PDB entry 8BQ5 | electron microscopy, 2.73 A resolution | chains BA and BB of the 67 polymer chains in the assembly

# Chain BA
Name: Probable mitochondrial-processing peptidase subunit alpha-1, mitochondrial
From: Arabidopsis thaliana
UniProt: Q9ZU25 (MPPA1_ARATH); numbering as in UniProt (aligned over 1-503)
Sequence (503 residues; row label = number of the first residue in the row):
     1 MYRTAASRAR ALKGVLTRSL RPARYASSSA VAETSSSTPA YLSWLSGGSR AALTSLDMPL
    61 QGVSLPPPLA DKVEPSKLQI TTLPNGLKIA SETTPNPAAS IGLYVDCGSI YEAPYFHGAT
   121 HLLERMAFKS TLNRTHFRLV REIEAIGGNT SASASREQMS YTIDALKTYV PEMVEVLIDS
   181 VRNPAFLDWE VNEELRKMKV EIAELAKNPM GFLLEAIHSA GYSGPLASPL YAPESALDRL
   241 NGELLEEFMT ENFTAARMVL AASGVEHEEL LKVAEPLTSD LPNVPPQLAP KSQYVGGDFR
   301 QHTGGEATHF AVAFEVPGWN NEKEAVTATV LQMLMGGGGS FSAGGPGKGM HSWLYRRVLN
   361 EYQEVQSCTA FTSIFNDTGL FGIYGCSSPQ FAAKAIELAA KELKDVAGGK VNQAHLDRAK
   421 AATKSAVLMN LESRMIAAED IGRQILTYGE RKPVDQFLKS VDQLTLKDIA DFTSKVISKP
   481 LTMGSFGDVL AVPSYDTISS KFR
Not modelled in the structure: 1-51, 336-368, 503

# Chain BB
Name: Probable mitochondrial-processing peptidase subunit beta, mitochondrial
From: Arabidopsis thaliana
Notes: EC 3.4.24.64
UniProt: Q42290 (MPPB_ARATH); residues 1-531 here = UniProt positions 1-531
Sequence (531 residues; row label = number of the first residue in the row):
     1 MAMKNLLSLA RRSQRRLFLT QATRSSSSFS AIDSVPASAS PTALSPPPPH LMPYDHAAEI
    61 IKNKIKKLEN PDKRFLKYAS PHPILASHNH ILSAPETRVT TLPNGLRVAT ESNLSAKTAT
   121 VGVWIDAGSR FESDETNGTA HFLEHMIFKG TDRRTVRALE EEIEDIGGHL NAYTSREQTT
   181 YYAKVLDSNV NQALDVLADI LQNSKFEEQR INRERDVILR EMQEVEGQTD EVVLDHLHAT
   241 AFQYTPLGRT ILGPAQNVKS ITREDLQNYI KTHYTASRMV IAAAGAVKHE EVVEQVKKLF
   301 TKLSSDPTTT SQLVANEPAS FTGSEVRMID DDLPLAQFAV AFEGASWTDP DSVALMVMQT
   361 MLGSWNKNVG GGKHVGSDLT QRVAINEIAE SIMAFNTNYK DTGLFGVYAV AKADCLDDLS
   421 YAIMYEVTKL AYRVSDADVT RARNQLKSSL LLHMDGTSPI AEDIGRQLLT YGRRIPTAEL
   481 FARIDAVDAS TVKRVANKYI YDKDIAISAI GPIQDLPDYN KFRRRTYWNR Y
Not modelled in the structure: 1-44
Metal / ion sites: Zn2+: His141, His145
Curated features (UniProtKB/Swiss-Prot):
  - active site: Glu144 (Proton acceptor), Glu214
  - binding site (Zn(2+)): His141, His145, Glu221

# Chain BA / chain BB interface
Residue-residue contacts (138):
  Ala52(BA) - Pro350(BB)
  Leu53(BA) - Pro350(BB)
  Thr54(BA) - Pro350(BB)
  Thr54(BA) - Arg483(BB)  hydrogen bond (backbone-side chain)
  Ser55(BA) - Thr348(BB)  hydrogen bond (side chain-backbone)
  Ser55(BA) - Arg483(BB)  hydrogen bond (backbone-side chain)
  Leu56(BA) - Trp347(BB)
  Leu56(BA) - Thr348(BB)  hydrogen bond (backbone-backbone)
  Leu56(BA) - Asp349(BB)
  Leu56(BA) - Pro350(BB)  hydrophobic
  Leu56(BA) - Ser352(BB)
  Leu56(BA) - Tyr471(BB)  hydrophobic
  Leu56(BA) - Arg473(BB)  hydrogen bond (backbone-side chain)
  Leu56(BA) - Ile475(BB)  hydrophobic
  Leu56(BA) - Arg483(BB)
  Asp57(BA) - Thr348(BB)
  Asp57(BA) - Tyr471(BB)
  Asp57(BA) - Arg473(BB)
  Met58(BA) - Arg473(BB)  hydrogen bond (backbone-side chain)
  Met58(BA) - Glu479(BB)
  Met58(BA) - Arg483(BB)  hydrogen bond (backbone-side chain)
  Pro59(BA) - Arg473(BB)
  Pro59(BA) - Glu479(BB)
  Leu60(BA) - Glu479(BB)  hydrogen bond (backbone-side chain)
  Leu60(BA) - Arg483(BB)
  Val63(BA) - Ala478(BB)
  Val63(BA) - Glu479(BB)
  Val63(BA) - Ala482(BB)  hydrophobic
  Ser64(BA) - Asn89(BB)  hydrogen bond (backbone-side chain)
  Ser64(BA) - Ala478(BB)
  Leu65(BA) - Ala478(BB)  hydrophobic
  Pro66(BA) - Asn89(BB)
  Pro66(BA) - Leu92(BB)  hydrophobic
  Pro66(BA) - Ser93(BB)
  Pro66(BA) - Ala478(BB)
  Pro67(BA) - Ser93(BB)  hydrogen bond (backbone-side chain)
  Pro68(BA) - Ala94(BB)
  Leu69(BA) - Ser93(BB)
  Leu69(BA) - Ala94(BB)  hydrogen bond (backbone-backbone)
  Leu69(BA) - Pro95(BB)
  Leu69(BA) - Glu96(BB)
  Asp71(BA) - Glu96(BB)
  Asp71(BA) - Arg98(BB)  salt bridge
  Asp71(BA) - Ser112(BB)
  Asp71(BA) - Asn113(BB)
  Asp71(BA) - Leu114(BB)  hydrogen bond (backbone-backbone)
  Lys72(BA) - Leu114(BB)
  Val73(BA) - Asn113(BB)
  Val73(BA) - Ser115(BB)
  Pro97(BA) - Ile91(BB)
  Pro97(BA) - Leu451(BB)  hydrophobic
  Ala98(BA) - Leu452(BB)  hydrophobic
  Arg125(BA) - Asn368(BB)
  Lys129(BA) - Gly370(BB)
  Thr131(BA) - Leu68(BB)
  Leu132(BA) - Lys64(BB)
  Leu132(BA) - Leu68(BB)  hydrophobic
  Asn133(BA) - Pro71(BB)
  Asn133(BA) - Asp72(BB)  hydrogen bond (side chain-backbone)
  Asn133(BA) - Phe75(BB)
  Asn133(BA) - Leu76(BB)
  Arg134(BA) - Phe75(BB)  hydrogen bond (side chain-backbone)
  Arg134(BA) - Leu76(BB)
  Arg134(BA) - Ala79(BB)
  His136(BA) - Gly370(BB)
  His136(BA) - Gly371(BB)
  His136(BA) - His374(BB)  hydrogen bond
  Phe137(BA) - His374(BB)
  Arg138(BA) - Leu76(BB)
  Arg138(BA) - Ala79(BB)
  Arg138(BA) - Pro81(BB)
  Val140(BA) - His374(BB)
  Val140(BA) - Val375(BB)
  Arg141(BA) - Pro81(BB)
  Arg141(BA) - His374(BB)  hydrogen bond (side chain-backbone)
  Arg141(BA) - Val375(BB)  hydrogen bond (side chain-backbone)
  Arg141(BA) - Gly376(BB)
  Arg141(BA) - Gln381(BB)
  Arg141(BA) - Arg441(BB)
  Glu142(BA) - Ala79(BB)
  Glu142(BA) - Ser80(BB)
  Glu142(BA) - Pro81(BB)
  Glu144(BA) - Val375(BB)
  Glu144(BA) - Gly376(BB)  hydrogen bond (side chain-backbone)
  Glu144(BA) - Arg441(BB)
  Glu144(BA) - Gln445(BB)  hydrogen bond
  Ala145(BA) - Ser80(BB)
  Ala145(BA) - Asn444(BB)  hydrogen bond (backbone-side chain)
  Gly147(BA) - Ser448(BB)  hydrogen bond (backbone-side chain)
  Asn149(BA) - Leu452(BB)
  Asp164(BA) - Leu452(BB)
  Ala165(BA) - Leu452(BB)
  Leu166(BA) - Leu451(BB)  hydrophobic
  Leu166(BA) - Leu452(BB)  hydrophobic
  Lys167(BA) - Ile91(BB)
  Thr168(BA) - His88(BB)
  Thr168(BA) - Ile91(BB)
  Tyr169(BA) - Ala86(BB)
  Pro171(BA) - Tyr78(BB)  hydrophobic
  Glu172(BA) - Tyr78(BB)
  Glu172(BA) - Ala79(BB)
  Glu175(BA) - Phe75(BB)
  Glu175(BA) - Leu76(BB)
  Glu175(BA) - Lys77(BB)  hydrogen bond (side chain-backbone)
  Glu175(BA) - Tyr78(BB)  hydrogen bond (side chain-backbone)
  Glu175(BA) - Ala79(BB)  hydrogen bond (side chain-backbone)
  Asp179(BA) - Phe75(BB)
  Arg182(BA) - Arg74(BB)
  Asn183(BA) - Phe75(BB)
  Ala185(BA) - Lys64(BB)  hydrogen bond (backbone-side chain)
  Leu187(BA) - Leu68(BB)  hydrophobic
  Lys197(BA) - Lys367(BB)
  Lys197(BA) - Val369(BB)  hydrogen bond (side chain-backbone)
  Lys197(BA) - Gly370(BB)
  Glu204(BA) - Lys367(BB)  salt bridge
  Val273(BA) - Tyr78(BB)
  Pro276(BA) - Arg74(BB)  hydrogen bond (backbone-side chain)
  Leu277(BA) - Arg74(BB)
  Leu277(BA) - Phe75(BB)  hydrophobic
  Asp280(BA) - Arg74(BB)  salt bridge
  Arg418(BA) - Glu161(BB)  salt bridge
  Arg418(BA) - Glu164(BB)
  Arg418(BA) - Asp165(BB)  salt bridge
  Ala421(BA) - Asp165(BB)
  Ala421(BA) - Gly167(BB)
  Ser425(BA) - Gly167(BB)  hydrogen bond (side chain-backbone)
  Met429(BA) - Thr118(BB)
  Met429(BA) - His169(BB)
  Met429(BA) - Lys184(BB)
  Met429(BA) - Val185(BB)
  Glu432(BA) - Thr118(BB)  hydrogen bond
  Glu432(BA) - Lys184(BB)  salt bridge
  Glu432(BA) - Gly456(BB)
  Glu432(BA) - Thr457(BB)  hydrogen bond
  Ser433(BA) - Asp455(BB)  hydrogen bond
  Arg434(BA) - Leu452(BB)  hydrogen bond (side chain-backbone)
  Arg434(BA) - Asp455(BB)  salt bridge
  Met435(BA) - Asp455(BB)
Also at the interface, not in a pair above, chain BA (76 interface residues in all): Pro75, Pro95, Asn96, Val176, Ile178, Trp189, Arg196, Lys272, Ala422, Lys424, Leu428
Also at the interface, not in a pair above, chain BB (76 interface residues in all): Ile61, Lys67, His82, Pro83, Lys117, Ile166, Leu186, Val353, Glu387, Met454, Pro476, Ala486

# Overview
The chain BA/chain BB interface involves 76 residues from each chain, with 32 hydrogen bonds and 7 salt
bridges. Polar contacts include Asp71(BA)-Arg98(BB), Glu204(BA)-Lys367(BB) and Asp280(BA)-Arg74(BB). Curated
annotation (UniProt) lists active-site residues Glu144(BB) and Glu214(BB) and 3 Zn2+-binding residues on chain
BB.
Chain BA is Probable mitochondrial-processing peptidase subunit alpha-1, mitochondrial and chain BB is
Probable mitochondrial-processing peptidase subunit beta, mitochondrial, both from Arabidopsis thaliana; the
structure, Cryo-EM structure of the Arabidopsis thaliana I+III2 supercomplex (Complete conformation 1
composition), was determined by electron microscopy together with 8BED, 8BEE, 8BEF, 8BEH, 8BEL, 8BEP, 8BPX and
8BQ6 from the same study.
